9CLS - chains K and Z of the 4 polymer chains in the assembly; structure by electron microscopy, 3.70 A resolution.

# Chain K
Name: Hexon protein
Source organism: Human adenovirus 6
Reference sequence: B2ZWX4 (B2ZWX4_ADE06); residue numbers follow UniProt; this construct covers 1-963
Sequence (963 residues; each row starts with the number of its first residue):
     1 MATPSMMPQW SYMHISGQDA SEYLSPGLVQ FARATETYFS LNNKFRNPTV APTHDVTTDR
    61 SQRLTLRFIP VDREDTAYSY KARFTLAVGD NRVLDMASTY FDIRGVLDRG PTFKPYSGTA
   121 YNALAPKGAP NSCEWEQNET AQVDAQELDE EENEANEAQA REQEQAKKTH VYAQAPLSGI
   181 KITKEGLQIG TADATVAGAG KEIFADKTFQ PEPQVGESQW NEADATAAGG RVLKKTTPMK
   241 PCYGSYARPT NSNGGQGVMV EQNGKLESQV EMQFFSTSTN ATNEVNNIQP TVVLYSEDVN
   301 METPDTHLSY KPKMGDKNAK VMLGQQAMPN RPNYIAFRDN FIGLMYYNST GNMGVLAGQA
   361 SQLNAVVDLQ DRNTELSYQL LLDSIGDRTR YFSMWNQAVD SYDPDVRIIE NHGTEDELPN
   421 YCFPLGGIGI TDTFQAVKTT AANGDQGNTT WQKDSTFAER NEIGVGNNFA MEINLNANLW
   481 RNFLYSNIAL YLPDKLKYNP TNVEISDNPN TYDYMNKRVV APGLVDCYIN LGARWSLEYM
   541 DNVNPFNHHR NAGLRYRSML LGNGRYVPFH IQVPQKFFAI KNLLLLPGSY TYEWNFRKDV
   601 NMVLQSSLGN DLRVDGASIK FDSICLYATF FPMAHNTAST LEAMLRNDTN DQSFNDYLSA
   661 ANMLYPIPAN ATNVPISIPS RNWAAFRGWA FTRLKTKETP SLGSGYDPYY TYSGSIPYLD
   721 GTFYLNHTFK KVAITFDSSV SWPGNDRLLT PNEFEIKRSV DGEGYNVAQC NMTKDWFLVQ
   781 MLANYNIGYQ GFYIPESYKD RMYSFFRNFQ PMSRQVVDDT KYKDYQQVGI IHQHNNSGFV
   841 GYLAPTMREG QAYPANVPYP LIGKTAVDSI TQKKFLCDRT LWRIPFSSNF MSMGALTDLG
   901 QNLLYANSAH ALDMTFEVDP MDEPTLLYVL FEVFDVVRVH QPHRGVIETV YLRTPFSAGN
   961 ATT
Disordered / not traced: 1, 140-165, 963

# Chain Z
Name: Prothrombin
Source organism: Homo sapiens
Notes: EC 3.4.21.5
Reference sequence: P00734 (THRB_HUMAN); residues -42 to 579 here correspond to UniProt positions 1-622 (UniProt number = residue number + 43)
Sequence (622 residues; each row starts with the number of its first residue; numbers below 1 keep their minus sign (Met-42 is residue -42)):
   -42 MAHVRGLQLP GCLALAALCS LVHSQHVFLA PQQARSLLQR VRRANTFLEE VRKGNLEREC
    18 VEETCSYEEA FEALESSTAT DVFWAKYTAC ETARTPRDKL AACLEGNCAE GLGTNYRGHV
    78 NITRSGIECQ LWRSRYPHKP EINSTTHPGA DLQENFCRNP DSSTTGPWCY TTDPTVRRQE
   138 CSIPVCGQDQ VTVAMTPRSE GSSVNLSPPL EQCVPDRGQQ YQGRLAVTTH GLPCLAWASA
   198 QAKALSKHQD FNSAVQLVEN FCRNPDGDEE GVWCYVAGKP GDFGYCDLNY CEEAVEEETG
   258 DGLDEDSDRA IEGRTATSEY QTFFNPRTFG SGEADCGLRP LFEKKSLEDK TERELLESYI
   318 DGRIVEGSDA EIGMSPWQVM LFRKSPQELL CGASLISDRW VLTAAHCLLY PPWDKNFTEN
   378 DLLVRIGKHS RTRYERNIEK ISMLEKIYIH PRYNWRENLD RDIALMKLKK PVAFSDYIHP
   438 VCLPDRETAA SLLQAGYKGR VTGWGNLKET WTANVGKGQP SVLQVVNLPI VERPVCKDST
   498 RIRITDNMFC AGYKPDEGKR GDACEGDSGG PFVMKSPFNN RWYQMGIVSW GEGCDRDGKY
   558 GFYTHVFRLK KWIQKVIDQF GE
Disordered / not traced: -42 to 0
Modified positions: Glu6, Glu7, Glu14, Glu16, Glu19, Glu20, Glu25, Glu26, Glu29, Glu32 (gamma-carboxy-glutamic acid; CGU)
Curated features (UniProtKB/Swiss-Prot):
  - region: Ala508 to Val530 (High affinity receptor-binding region which is also known as the TP508 peptide)
  - active site (Charge relay system): His363, Asp419, Ser525
  - site (Cleavage): Arg155, Ser156, Arg271, Thr272, Arg320, Ile321
  - modified residue (4-carboxyglutamate): Glu6, Glu7, Glu14, Glu16, Glu19, Glu20, Glu25, Glu26, Glu29, Glu32
  - glycosylation (N-linked (GlcNAc...) asparagine): Asn78 (complex), Asn100 (complex), Asn373 (complex)
Cystine bridges: Cys17-Cys22, Cys47-Cys60, Cys65-Cys143, Cys86-Cys126, Cys114-Cys138, Cys170-Cys248, Cys191-Cys231, Cys219-Cys243, Cys293-Cys439, Cys348-Cys364, Cys493-Cys507, Cys521-Cys551
Glycans and other covalent adducts: covalent link Glu19-Arg54
Bound ions: Ca2+ site 1: Asn2, Glu6, Glu16, Glu20; Ca2+ site 2: Glu6, Glu7, Glu16, Glu26; Ca2+ site 3: Glu6, Glu16, Glu26; Ca2+ site 4: Glu7, Glu26, Glu29; Ca2+ site 5: Glu14, Glu19; Ca2+ site 6: Glu25, Glu29

# Chain K / chain Z interface
Pairs across the interface - 9 pairs, chain K then chain Z:
  Thr277(K) - Glu25(Z)
  Thr279(K) - Tyr24(Z)
  Thr279(K) - Glu25(Z)
  Thr279(K) - Phe28(Z)
  Thr279(K) - Glu29(Z)
  Asn280(K) - Tyr24(Z)  hydrogen bond
  Asn280(K) - Glu25(Z)
  Thr282(K) - Phe28(Z)
  Thr433(K) - Asn2(Z)
Interface residues without a listed pair, chain K (8 interface residues in all): Asn283, Ile430, Phe469
Interface residues without a listed pair, chain Z (7 interface residues in all): Thr3, Leu5

# In short
Chain K and chain Z form an interface of 8 and 7 residues respectively; the contacts include 1 hydrogen bond.
Its one hydrogen-bonded contact is Asn280(K)-Tyr24(Z). Asn2(Z), Glu6(Z), Glu16(Z) and Glu20(Z) coordinate Ca2+
site 1. UniProt lists 3 active-site residues on chain Z.
Here chain K is Hexon protein (Human adenovirus 6) and chain Z is Prothrombin (Homo sapiens). Entry 9CLS
(Cryo-EM model derived from localized reconstruction of human adenovirus 6 (Ad6)-hexon-FII complex) was
determined by electron microscopy (same publication as 9CLI, 9CLN, 9CM2, 9CM9 and 9CMO).
